7EBR - chains C and F of the 6 polymer chains in the assembly; structure by electron microscopy, 3.60 A resolution.

Chain C:
Molecule: Capsid protein VP2
Source organism: Human enterovirus D68
Reference sequence: A0A097BW12 (A0A097BW12_HED68); residues 1-248 here correspond to UniProt positions 70-317 (UniProt number = residue number + 69)
Sequence (248 residues; numbered 1 to 248; the number before each row is that of its first residue):
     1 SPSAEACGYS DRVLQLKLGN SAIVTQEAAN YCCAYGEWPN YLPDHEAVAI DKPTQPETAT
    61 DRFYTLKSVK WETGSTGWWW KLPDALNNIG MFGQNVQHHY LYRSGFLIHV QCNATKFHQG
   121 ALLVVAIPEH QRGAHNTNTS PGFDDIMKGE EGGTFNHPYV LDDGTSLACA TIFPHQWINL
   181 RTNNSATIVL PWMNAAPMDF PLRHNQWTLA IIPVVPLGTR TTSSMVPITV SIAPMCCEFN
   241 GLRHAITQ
Disordered / not traced: 1-12, 245-248
From the paper describing this entry:
  - conformationally variable residues (order/disorder transition): Pro-43 to Thr-54

Chain F:
Molecule: 2H12 Fab light chain
Source organism: Mus musculus
Notes: antibody fragment or engineered binder
Sequence (214 residues; each row starts with the number of its first residue):
     1 DIQMTQSPSS LSASLGERVS LTCRASQDIG SSLNWLQQEP DGTIKRLIYA TSSLDSGVPK
    61 RFSGSRSGSD YSLTISSLES EDFVDYYCLQ YASFPLTFGA GTKLELKRAD AAPTVSIFPP
   121 SSEQLTSGGA SVVCFLNNFY PKDINVKWKI DGSERQNGVL NSWTDQDSKD STYSMSSTLT
   181 LTKDEYERHN SYTCEATHKT STSPIVKSFN RNEC
Disordered / not traced: 110-214
Disulfides: Cys-23/Cys-88

Chain C / chain F interface:
Pairs across the interface - 11 pairs, chain C then chain F:
  Asn-138(C) / Tyr-91(F)
  Thr-139(C) / Tyr-91(F)  hydrogen bond (side chain-backbone)
  Thr-139(C) / Ala-92(F)
  Thr-139(C) / Ser-93(F)
  Thr-139(C) / Phe-94(F)
  Thr-139(C) / Leu-96(F)
  Ser-140(C) / Ala-92(F)  hydrogen bond (backbone-backbone)
  Ser-140(C) / Ser-93(F)
  Ser-140(C) / Phe-94(F)  hydrogen bond (backbone-backbone)
  Pro-141(C) / Phe-94(F)  hydrophobic
  Gly-142(C) / Phe-94(F)
Also at the interface, not in a pair above, chain C (6 interface residues in all): Asp-145
Also at the interface, not in a pair above, chain F (6 interface residues in all): Ser-32

Overview:
The chain C/chain F interface involves 6 residues from each chain; the contacts include 3 hydrogen bonds.
Among the polar pairs are Thr-139(C)/Tyr-91(F), Ser-140(C)/Ala-92(F) and Ser-140(C)/Phe-94(F). The paper
reports conformational variability at Pro-43(C).
Chain C is Capsid protein VP2 (Human enterovirus D68) and chain F is 2H12 Fab light chain (Mus musculus); the
structure, EV-D68 in complex with 2H12 Fab (state S2), was determined by electron microscopy, deposited
together with 7EBZ and 7ECY.
